Entry 6APQ (X-ray diffraction, 1.90 A resolution); this record covers chain A.

[Chain A]
Protein: Anti-Marburgvirus Nucleoprotein Single Domain Antibody B
From: Lama glama
Notes: antibody fragment or engineered binder
Chain sequence (126 residues; numbered 1 to 126; the number before each row is that of its first residue):
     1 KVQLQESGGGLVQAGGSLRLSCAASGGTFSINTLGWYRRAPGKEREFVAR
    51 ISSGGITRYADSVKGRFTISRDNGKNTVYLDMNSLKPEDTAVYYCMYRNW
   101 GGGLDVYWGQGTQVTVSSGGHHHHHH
Unresolved in the structure: 120-126
Disulfides: Cys22-Cys95
Ion coordination: Na+: Asn73, Asn76

[In short]
The Na+ site is built by Asn73 and Asn76.
Chain A is Anti-Marburgvirus Nucleoprotein Single Domain Antibody B (Lama glama); the structure,
Anti-Marburgvirus Nucleoprotein Single Domain Antibody B, was determined by X-ray diffraction (same
publication as 4W2O, 4W2P, 4W2Q, 6APO and 6APP).
